1RIT - chains A and D of the 4 polymer chains in the assembly; structure by X-ray diffraction, 2.85 A resolution.

[Chain A (and D)]
Molecule: Galactose-binding lectin
Source organism: Arachis hypogaea
Notes: chain D of this document is another copy of the same molecule, construct and numbering; everything in this record applies to it too
Reference sequence: P02872 (LECG_ARAHY); residues 1-236 here correspond to UniProt positions 24-259 (UniProt number = residue number + 23)
Amino-acid sequence (236 residues; each row starts with the number of its first residue):
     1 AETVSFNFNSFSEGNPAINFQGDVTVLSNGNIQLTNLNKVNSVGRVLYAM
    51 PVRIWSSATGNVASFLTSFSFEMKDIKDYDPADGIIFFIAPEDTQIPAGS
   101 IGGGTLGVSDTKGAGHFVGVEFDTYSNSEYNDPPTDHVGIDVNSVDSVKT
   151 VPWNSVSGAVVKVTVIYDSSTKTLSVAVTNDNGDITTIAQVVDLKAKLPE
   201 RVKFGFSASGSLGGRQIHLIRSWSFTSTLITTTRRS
Not modelled in the structure: 233-236
Curated features (UniProtKB/Swiss-Prot):
  - binding site (Mn(2+)): Glu-121, Asp-123, Asp-132, His-137
  - binding site (Ca(2+)): Asp-123, Tyr-125, Asn-127, Asp-132
Bound ions: Ca2+: Asp-123, Tyr-125, Asn-127, Asp-132; Mn2+ near His-137 (its only coordinating residue here)
Ligand contacts:
  - SFP (5,10,15,20-tetrakis(4-sulpfonatophenyl)-21h,23H-porphine), molecule 1: Thr-25, Leu-27, Asn-29, Asn-31, Gln-33, Leu-37, Asn-38, Glu-72, Lys-74, Asp-75, Ile-76, Lys-77, Tyr-79, Ile-217, Leu-219, Arg-221
  - SFP, molecule 2: Asn-38, Val-40, Asn-41, Tyr-79, Leu-212, Arg-215
  - SFP, molecule 3: Val-40, Asn-41, Gly-99, Ser-100, Ile-101, Leu-212

[How chain A and chain D interact]
Contacting residue pairs - 46 pairs, chain A then chain D:
  Ala-1(A) / Asp-184(D)
  Thr-3(A) / Gly-183(D)
  Thr-3(A) / Asp-184(D)  hydrogen bond
  Ser-64(A) / Ile-185(D)
  Ser-64(A) / Thr-187(D)  hydrogen bond
  Phe-65(A) / Ile-185(D)  hydrophobic
  Leu-66(A) / Ala-177(D)  hydrophobic
  Leu-66(A) / Thr-179(D)
  Leu-66(A) / Ile-185(D)
  Lys-149(A) / Thr-171(D)
  Thr-164(A) / Ile-166(D)
  Ile-166(A) / Thr-164(D)
  Ile-166(A) / Ala-177(D)  hydrophobic
  Tyr-167(A) / Thr-187(D)
  Asp-168(A) / Thr-187(D)  hydrogen bond
  Asp-168(A) / Ile-188(D)  hydrogen bond (side chain-backbone)
  Asp-168(A) / Ala-189(D)  hydrogen bond (side chain-backbone)
  Ser-169(A) / Thr-187(D)
  Ser-170(A) / Lys-149(D)
  Thr-171(A) / Lys-149(D)
  Thr-171(A) / Ala-189(D)
  Thr-173(A) / Thr-173(D)
  Ser-175(A) / Ile-166(D)
  Ser-175(A) / Ser-175(D)  hydrogen bond
  Ala-177(A) / Leu-66(D)  hydrophobic
  Ala-177(A) / Ile-166(D)  hydrophobic
  Thr-179(A) / Leu-66(D)
  Gly-183(A) / Thr-226(D)
  Asp-184(A) / Ala-1(D)
  Asp-184(A) / Thr-3(D)  hydrogen bond
  Asp-184(A) / Thr-228(D)
  Ile-185(A) / Ser-64(D)
  Ile-185(A) / Phe-65(D)  hydrophobic
  Ile-185(A) / Leu-66(D)
  Ile-185(A) / Thr-226(D)
  Ile-185(A) / Thr-228(D)  hydrogen bond (backbone-side chain)
  Thr-187(A) / Ser-64(D)  hydrogen bond
  Thr-187(A) / Tyr-167(D)
  Thr-187(A) / Asp-168(D)  hydrogen bond
  Ile-188(A) / Asp-168(D)  hydrogen bond (backbone-side chain)
  Ala-189(A) / Asp-168(D)
  Ala-189(A) / Thr-171(D)
  Thr-226(A) / Gly-183(D)
  Thr-226(A) / Ile-185(D)
  Thr-228(A) / Asp-184(D)
  Thr-228(A) / Ile-185(D)  hydrogen bond (side chain-backbone)
Other interface residues (no listed pair), chain A (27 interface residues in all): Val-176, Ser-227
Other interface residues (no listed pair), chain D (27 interface residues in all): Ser-169, Ser-170, Val-176, Ser-227

[Summary]
The chain A/chain D interface involves 27 residues from each chain, with 12 hydrogen bonds. Polar pairs
include Thr-3(A)/Asp-184(D), Ser-64(A)/Thr-187(D) and Asp-168(A)/Thr-187(D). Chain A binds 3 copies of
compound SFP. From UniProt: 4 Mn2+-binding residues and 4 Ca2+-binding residues on chain A.
Both chains are Galactose-binding lectin (Arachis hypogaea). Entry 1RIT (Crystal structure of Peanut lectin in
complex with meso-tetrasulphonatophenylporphyrin and lactose) was determined by X-ray diffraction, deposited
together with 1RIR.
